1ZML - chain A; structure by X-ray diffraction, 2.25 A resolution.

[Chain A]
Name: Coagulation factor XI
Organism: Homo sapiens
Notes: EC 3.4.21.27; fragment: Catalytic Domain
UniProtKB: P03951 (FA11_HUMAN); the construct lacks a stretch of the UniProt sequence and is renumbered around it, so the offset changes along the chain: 16-37 = UniProt 388-409; 38-48 = UniProt 414-424; 51-59 = UniProt 425-433; 60-81 = UniProt 437-458; 8 more segments
Sequence (238 residues; row label = number of the first residue in the row; note: 10 numbers in that range are skipped by the numbering (no residue carries them; nothing is unmodelled there); a row labelled like 37A-37D holds insertion residues (37A, then the next letters in order)):
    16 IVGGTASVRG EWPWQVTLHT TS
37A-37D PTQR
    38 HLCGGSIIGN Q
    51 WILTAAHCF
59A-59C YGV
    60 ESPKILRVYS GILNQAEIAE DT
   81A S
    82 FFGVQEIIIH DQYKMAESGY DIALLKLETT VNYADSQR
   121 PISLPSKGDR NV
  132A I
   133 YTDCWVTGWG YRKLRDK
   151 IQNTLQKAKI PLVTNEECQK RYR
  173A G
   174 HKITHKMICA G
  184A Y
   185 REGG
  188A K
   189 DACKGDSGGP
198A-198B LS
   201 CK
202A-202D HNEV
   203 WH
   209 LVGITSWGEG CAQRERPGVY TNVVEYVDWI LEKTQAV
Unresolved in the structure: 245
Disulfides: Cys-40/Cys-58, Cys-136/Cys-201, Cys-168/Cys-182, Cys-191/Cys-219
Glycans and other covalent adducts: compound 412 linked to Ser-195
Sequence notes: engineered mutation Ala-75 (Ser452 in P03951), Ala-78 (Lys455 in P03951), Ala-115 (Thr493 in P03951), Ser-123 (Cys500 in P03951)
Small-molecule neighbours:
  - 412 ((R)-1-(4-(4-(hydroxymethyl)-1,3,2-dioxaborolan-2-yl)phenethyl)guanidine): Leu-39, Cys-40, His-57, Cys-58, Asp-189, Ala-190, Cys-191, Lys-192, Gly-193, Asp-194, Trp-215, Gly-216, Glu-217, Gly-218, Cys-219, Ala-220, Gly-226
  - bicarbonate ion (BCT): Phe-83, Thr-111, Val-112, Asn-113, Gln-118
Curated features (UniProtKB/Swiss-Prot):
  - active site (Charge relay system): His-57, Asp-102, Ser-195
  - binding site (heparin): Lys-170 to Arg-173
  - glycosylation (N-linked (GlcNAc...) asparagine): Asn-73 (complex), Asn-113 (complex)

[In short]
Bound to chain A: bicarbonate ion. Covalently linked compound 412: at Ser-195. UniProt lists 3 active-site
residues and 4 heparin-binding residues.
Chain A is Coagulation factor XI (Homo sapiens); the structure, Crystal Structure of the Catalytic Domain of
Factor XI in complex with (R)-1-(4-(4-(hydroxymethyl)-1,3,2-dioxaborolan-2-yl)phenethyl)guanidine, was
determined by X-ray diffraction (same publication as 1ZLR, 1ZMJ and 1ZMN).
